PDB entry 4A10 | X-ray diffraction, 2.25 A resolution | chains A and C of the 4 polymer chains in the assembly

Chain A (and C):
Name: Octenoyl-CoA reductase/carboxylase
Source organism: Streptomyces sp
Notes: chain C of this document is another copy of the same molecule, construct and numbering; everything in this record applies to it too
UniProt: F0V3Z3 (F0V3Z3_9ACTO); residues 1-447 here correspond to UniProt positions 2-448 (UniProt number = residue number + 1)
Sequence (447 residues; numbered 1 to 447; the number before each row is that of its first residue):
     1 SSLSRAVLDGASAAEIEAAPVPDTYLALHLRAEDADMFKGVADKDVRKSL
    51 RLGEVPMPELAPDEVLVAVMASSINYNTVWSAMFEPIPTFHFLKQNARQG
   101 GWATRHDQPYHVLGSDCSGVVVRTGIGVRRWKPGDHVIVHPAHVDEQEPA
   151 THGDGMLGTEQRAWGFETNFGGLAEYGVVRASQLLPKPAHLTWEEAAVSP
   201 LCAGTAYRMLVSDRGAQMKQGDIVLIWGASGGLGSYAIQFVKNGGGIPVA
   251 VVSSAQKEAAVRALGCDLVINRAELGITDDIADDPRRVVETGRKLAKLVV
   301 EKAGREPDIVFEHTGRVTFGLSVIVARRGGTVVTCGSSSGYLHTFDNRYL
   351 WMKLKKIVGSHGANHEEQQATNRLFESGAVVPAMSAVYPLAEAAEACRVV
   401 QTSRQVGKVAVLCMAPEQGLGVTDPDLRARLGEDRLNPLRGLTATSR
Disordered / not traced: 276-285, 336-346, 446-447 (chain C: 276-284, 314-316, 337-351, 445-447)

How chain A and chain C interact:
Pairs across the interface - 20 pairs, chain A then chain C:
  Tyr207(A) - Lys219(C)  hydrogen bond
  Val211(A) - Gln220(C)
  Gln217(A) - Gln217(C)
  Lys219(A) - Tyr207(C)
  Gln220(A) - Val211(C)
  Gln220(A) - Phe240(C)  hydrogen bond (side chain-backbone)
  Gln220(A) - Asn243(C)  hydrogen bond
  Gln220(A) - Gly244(C)
  Gln220(A) - Leu374(C)
  Gly221(A) - Leu374(C)
  Phe240(A) - Gln220(C)  hydrogen bond (backbone-side chain)
  Asn243(A) - Gln220(C)  hydrogen bond
  Asn243(A) - Gly244(C)
  Asn243(A) - Gly245(C)  hydrogen bond (backbone-backbone)
  Gly244(A) - Gln220(C)
  Gly244(A) - Asn243(C)
  Gly244(A) - Gly244(C)
  Gly245(A) - Asn243(C)  hydrogen bond (backbone-backbone)
  Arg305(A) - Arg373(C)
  Arg373(A) - Arg305(C)
Interface residues without a listed pair, chain A (14 interface residues in all): Ala370, Leu374
Interface residues without a listed pair, chain C (14 interface residues in all): Met218, Gly221

Summary:
Chain A and chain C each contribute 14 residues to their interface, with 7 hydrogen bonds. Polar contacts
include Tyr207(A)-Lys219(C), Gln220(A)-Phe240(C) and Gln220(A)-Asn243(C).
Both chains are Octenoyl-CoA reductase/carboxylase (Streptomyces sp). Entry 4A10 (Apo-structure of
2-octenoyl-CoA carboxylase reductase CinF from streptomyces sp) was determined by X-ray diffraction (same
publication as 4A0S).
